5E32 - chains A and B; structure by X-ray diffraction, 2.70 A resolution.

Chain A:
Protein: Hemagglutinin
From: Influenza A virus (A/chicken/Vietnam/NCVD-093/2008(H5N1))
UniProtKB: C4P282 (C4P282_9INFA); aligned to UniProt positions 17-345 over residues 11-333 (the alignment contains insertions or deletions, so no single offset holds)
Amino-acid sequence (333 residues; numbered 7 to 333 plus 6 insertion-coded residues; the number before each row is that of its first residue; a row labelled like 125A-125B holds insertion residues (125A, then the next letters in order)):
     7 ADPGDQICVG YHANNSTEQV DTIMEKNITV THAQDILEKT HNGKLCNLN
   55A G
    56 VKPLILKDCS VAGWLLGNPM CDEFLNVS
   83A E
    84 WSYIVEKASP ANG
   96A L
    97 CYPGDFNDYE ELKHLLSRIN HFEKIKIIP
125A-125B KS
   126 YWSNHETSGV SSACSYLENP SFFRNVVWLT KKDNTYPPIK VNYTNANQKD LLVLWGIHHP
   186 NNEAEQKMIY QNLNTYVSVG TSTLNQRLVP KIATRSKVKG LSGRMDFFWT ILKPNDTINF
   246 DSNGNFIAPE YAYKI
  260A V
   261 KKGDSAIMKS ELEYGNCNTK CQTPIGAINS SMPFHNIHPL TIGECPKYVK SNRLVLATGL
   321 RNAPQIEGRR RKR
Not modelled in the structure: 7, 325-333
Construct notes: expression tag (7-10); engineered mutation Asp158 (Asn170 in C4P282), Lys224 (Asn236 in C4P282), Leu226 (Gln238 in C4P282)
Disulfides: Cys52-Cys277, Cys64-Cys76, Cys97-Cys139, Cys281-Cys305
Glycans and other covalent adducts: N-acetylglucosamine (NAG) linked to Asn33, Asn167, Asn289
What the authors report for this chain:
  - specificity-determining residues: Leu226 (proposed by the authors, not directly observed)

Chain B:
Protein: Hemagglutinin
From: Influenza A virus
UniProtKB: C4P282 (C4P282_9INFA); residues 1-175 here correspond to UniProt positions 347-521 (UniProt number = residue number + 346)
Amino-acid sequence (180 residues; row label = number of the first residue in the row):
     1 GLFGAIAGFI EGGWQGMVDG WYGYHHSNEQ GSGYAADKES TQKAIDGITN KINSIIDKMN
    61 TQFEAVGREF NNLERRIENL NKKMEDGFLD VWTYNAELLV LMENERTLDF HDSNVKNLYE
   121 KVRLQLRDNA KELGNGCFEF YHKCDNECME SVKNGTYDYP QYSEEARLNR EEISGRLVPR
Not modelled in the structure: 176-180
Construct notes: expression tag (176-180)
Disulfides: Cys144-Cys148

How chain A and chain B interact:
Residue-residue contacts - 100 pairs, chain A then chain B:
  Pro9(A) - Glu139(B)
  Gly10(A) - Glu139(B)
  Gly10(A) - Lys143(B)
  Asp11(A) - Ser27(B)
  Asp11(A) - Asn28(B)
  Asp11(A) - Glu29(B)
  Asp11(A) - Phe138(B)
  Asp11(A) - Glu139(B)
  Asp11(A) - Phe140(B)  hydrogen bond (backbone-backbone)
  Asp11(A) - His142(B)
  Asp11(A) - Lys143(B)
  Asp11(A) - Cys144(B)  hydrogen bond (side chain-backbone)
  Gln12(A) - His26(B)
  Gln12(A) - Ser27(B)  hydrogen bond (backbone-backbone)
  Gln12(A) - Leu133(B)
  Gln12(A) - Phe138(B)
  Gln12(A) - Phe140(B)
  Ile13(A) - His25(B)
  Ile13(A) - Cys137(B)  hydrogen bond (backbone-side chain)
  Ile13(A) - Phe138(B)  hydrogen bond (backbone-backbone)
  Ile13(A) - Phe140(B)  hydrophobic
  Ile13(A) - Val152(B)  hydrophobic
  Cys14(A) - Trp14(B)  hydrophobic
  Cys14(A) - Tyr24(B)
  Cys14(A) - His25(B)  hydrogen bond (backbone-backbone)
  Cys14(A) - Gly136(B)
  Cys14(A) - Cys137(B)  disulfide
  Val15(A) - Ile10(B)
  Val15(A) - Trp14(B)
  Val15(A) - Gly23(B)
  Val15(A) - Tyr119(B)  hydrophobic
  Val15(A) - Gly136(B)  hydrogen bond (backbone-backbone)
  Gly16(A) - Trp14(B)
  Gly16(A) - Met17(B)
  Gly16(A) - Tyr22(B)
  Gly16(A) - Gly23(B)  hydrogen bond (backbone-backbone)
  Tyr17(A) - Ile6(B)  hydrophobic
  Tyr17(A) - Ala7(B)  hydrogen bond (side chain-backbone)
  Tyr17(A) - Ile10(B)  hydrogen bond (side chain-backbone)
  Tyr17(A) - Gly12(B)  hydrogen bond (side chain-backbone)
  Tyr17(A) - Gly13(B)
  Tyr17(A) - Trp14(B)  hydrogen bond (backbone-backbone)
  Tyr17(A) - Met17(B)
  Tyr17(A) - Trp21(B)
  Tyr17(A) - Val115(B)  hydrophobic
  His18(A) - Met17(B)
  His18(A) - Gly20(B)
  His18(A) - Trp21(B)  hydrogen bond (backbone-backbone)
  Ala19(A) - Trp14(B)
  Ala19(A) - Gln15(B)
  Asn20(A) - Gln15(B)  hydrogen bond (backbone-side chain)
  Asn21(A) - Gln15(B)  hydrogen bond
  Val26(A) - Asn104(B)
  Asp27(A) - Leu101(B)
  Asp27(A) - Asn104(B)  hydrogen bond (backbone-side chain)
  Thr28(A) - Leu101(B)
  Thr28(A) - Glu105(B)  hydrogen bond (side chain-backbone)
  Ile29(A) - Leu101(B)
  Ile29(A) - Glu105(B)
  Met30(A) - Glu105(B)
  Gln40(A) - Ile52(B)
  Glu106(A) - Glu69(B)
  Glu106(A) - Phe70(B)
  Glu106(A) - Asn71(B)
  Lys109(A) - Glu69(B)  salt bridge
  Lys269(A) - Glu69(B)  salt bridge
  Pro293(A) - Ile56(B)  hydrophobic
  Phe294(A) - Met59(B)  hydrophobic
  Phe294(A) - Ala96(B)  hydrophobic
  Pro299(A) - Ala65(B)
  Pro299(A) - Leu89(B)  hydrophobic
  Leu300(A) - Ala65(B)  hydrophobic
  Lys307(A) - Met59(B)
  Lys307(A) - Asn60(B)
  Lys307(A) - Gln62(B)
  Lys307(A) - Glu64(B)  salt bridge
  Tyr308(A) - Gln62(B)
  Tyr308(A) - Leu89(B)  hydrophobic
  Val309(A) - Trp92(B)
  Val309(A) - Thr93(B)
  Lys310(A) - Asp90(B)  salt bridge
  Lys310(A) - Thr93(B)  hydrogen bond (backbone-side chain)
  Ser311(A) - Thr93(B)
  Ser311(A) - Glu97(B)  hydrogen bond
  Leu314(A) - Glu97(B)
  Val315(A) - Val100(B)
  Val315(A) - Asn104(B)  hydrogen bond (backbone-side chain)
  Leu316(A) - Ile52(B)  hydrophobic
  Leu316(A) - Ile55(B)  hydrophobic
  Leu316(A) - Val100(B)  hydrophobic
  Leu316(A) - Asn104(B)
  Ala317(A) - Asn104(B)  hydrogen bond (backbone-side chain)
  Ala317(A) - Thr107(B)
  Thr318(A) - Trp21(B)
  Thr318(A) - Ile48(B)
  Thr318(A) - His111(B)  hydrogen bond (backbone-side chain)
  Gly319(A) - Leu108(B)
  Gly319(A) - His111(B)  hydrogen bond (backbone-side chain)
  Leu320(A) - His111(B)
  Arg321(A) - Leu108(B)
Also at the interface, not in a pair above, chain A (46 interface residues in all): Asp8, Ile34, Val36, Thr37, His38, Ile42, Glu89
Also at the interface, not in a pair above, chain B (62 interface residues in all): Glu11, Val18, Val66, Gly67, Asp86, Val122, Leu126
Disulfides between the chains: Cys14(A)-Cys137(B)

In short:
Chain A and chain B form an interface of 46 and 62 residues respectively; the contacts include 1 disulfide
bond, 23 hydrogen bonds and 4 salt bridges. Among the polar pairs are Lys109(A)-Glu69(B), Lys269(A)-Glu69(B)
and Lys307(A)-Glu64(B). N-acetylglucosamine is covalently linked to Asn33(A), Asn167(A) and Asn289(A). The
paper reports the specificity determinant Leu226(A).
Here chain A is Hemagglutinin (Influenza A virus (A/chicken/Vietnam/NCVD-093/2008(H5N1))) and chain B is
Hemagglutinin (Influenza A virus). Entry 5E32 (Crystal structure of H5 hemagglutinin mutant (N224K, Q226L,
N158D and L133a deletion) from the influenza virus ...) was determined by X-ray diffraction, deposited
together with 5E2Y, 5E2Z, 5E30, 5E34 and 5E35.
